4WWK - chains C and D of the 4 polymer chains in the assembly; structure by X-ray diffraction, 3.10 A resolution.

== Chain C ==
Name: Antigen-presenting glycoprotein CD1d
From: Homo sapiens
UniProt: P15813 (CD1D_HUMAN); residues 3-277 here correspond to UniProt positions 21-295 (UniProt number = residue number + 18)
Sequence (278 residues; each row starts with the number of its first residue; numbering starts at 0):
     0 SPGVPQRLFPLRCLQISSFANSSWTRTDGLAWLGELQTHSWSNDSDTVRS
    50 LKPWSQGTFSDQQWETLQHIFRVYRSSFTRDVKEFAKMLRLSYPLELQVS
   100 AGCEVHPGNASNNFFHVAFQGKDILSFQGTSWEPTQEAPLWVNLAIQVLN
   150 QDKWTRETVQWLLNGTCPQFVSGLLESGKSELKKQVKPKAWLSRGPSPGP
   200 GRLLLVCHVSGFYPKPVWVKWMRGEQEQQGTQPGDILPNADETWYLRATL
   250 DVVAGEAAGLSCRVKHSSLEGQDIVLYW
Not modelled in the structure: 0-7
Disulfide bonds: Cys102-Cys166
Covalent attachments: N-acetylglucosamine (NAG) linked to Asn20, Asn42
Differences from the reference sequence: expression tag (0-2)
Ligand contacts: pbs-44 (JLS; (15Z)-N-[(2S,3S,4R)-1-(alpha-D-galactopyranosyloxy)-3,4-dihydroxyoctadecan-2-yl]tetracos-15-enamide): Leu10, Cys12, Leu13, Gln14, Gly28, Leu29, Ala30, His38, Trp40, Val47, Trp63, Leu66, Ile69, Phe70, Val72, Tyr73, Ser76, Phe77, Asp80, Val81, Phe84, Ala85, Leu90, Leu94, Leu96, Val98, Ala100, Phe114, Val116, Phe118, Ile123, Leu124, Trp131, Trp140, Leu148, Asp151, Trp153, Thr154, Thr157, Val158, Leu161, Thr165, Cys166, Phe169
Curated features (UniProtKB/Swiss-Prot):
  - binding site (a D-galactosylceramide): Asp80, Asp151 to Thr154
  - glycosylation (N-linked (GlcNAc...) asparagine): Asn20, Asn42, Asn108, Asn163

== Chain D ==
Name: Beta-2-microglobulin
From: Homo sapiens
UniProt: P61769 (B2MG_HUMAN); residues -19 to 99 here correspond to UniProt positions 1-119 (UniProt number = residue number + 20)
Sequence (119 residues; each row starts with the number of its first residue; numbers below 1 keep their minus sign (Met-19 is residue -19)):
   -19 MSRSVALAVLALLSLSGLEAIQRTPKIQVYSRHPAENGKSNFLNCYVSGF
    31 HPSDIEVDLLKNGERIEKVEHSDLSFSKDWSFYLLYYTEFTPTEKDEYAC
    81 RVNHVTLSQPKIVKWDRDM
Not modelled in the structure: -19 to 0
Disulfide bonds: Cys25-Cys80
Curated features (UniProtKB/Swiss-Prot):
  - modified residue: Gln2 (Pyrrolidone carboxylic acid)
  - glycosylation: Ile1 (N-linked (Glc) (glycation) isoleucine), Lys19 (N-linked (Glc) (glycation) lysine), Lys41 (N-linked (Glc) (glycation) lysine), Lys48 (N-linked (Glc) (glycation) lysine), Lys58 (N-linked (Glc) (glycation) lysine), Lys91 (N-linked (Glc) (glycation) lysine), Lys94 (N-linked (Glc) (glycation) lysine)

== How chain C and chain D interact ==
Residue-residue contacts (55; chain C residue first):
  Leu13(C) - Ser55(D)
  Leu13(C) - Phe56(D)
  Gln14(C) - Phe56(D)
  Ile15(C) - Leu54(D)
  Ile15(C) - Phe56(D)  hydrophobic
  Ile15(C) - Phe62(D)  hydrophobic
  Leu29(C) - Leu54(D)
  Leu29(C) - Ser55(D)
  Trp31(C) - Ser55(D)
  Trp31(C) - Tyr63(D)
  Gln36(C) - Asp53(D)  hydrogen bond
  Ser39(C) - Asp53(D)  hydrogen bond
  Glu95(C) - Pro32(D)
  Glu95(C) - Ser33(D)  hydrogen bond
  Glu95(C) - Phe62(D)
  Gln97(C) - His31(D)  hydrogen bond
  Gln97(C) - Phe56(D)
  Gln97(C) - Trp60(D)  hydrogen bond (side chain-backbone)
  Gln97(C) - Phe62(D)
  Val98(C) - Phe56(D)
  Ser99(C) - Trp60(D)
  His115(C) - Trp60(D)
  Ala117(C) - Trp60(D)  hydrophobic
  Gln119(C) - Gln2(D)  hydrogen bond (backbone-side chain)
  Gln119(C) - His31(D)
  Gly120(C) - Arg3(D)  hydrogen bond (backbone-side chain)
  Gly120(C) - His31(D)
  Gly120(C) - Trp60(D)
  Asp122(C) - Trp60(D)  hydrogen bond
  Trp190(C) - Pro14(D)
  Ser192(C) - Asp98(D)  hydrogen bond (side chain-backbone)
  Arg193(C) - Asp98(D)
  Pro195(C) - Met99(D)
  His207(C) - Asp98(D)  hydrogen bond (side chain-backbone)
  Ser209(C) - Arg12(D)  hydrogen bond (side chain-backbone)
  Gly210(C) - Arg12(D)
  Asp234(C) - Lys6(D)  salt bridge
  Asp234(C) - Gln8(D)
  Leu236(C) - Gln8(D)
  Leu236(C) - Tyr10(D)
  Leu236(C) - Tyr26(D)  hydrophobic
  Pro237(C) - Tyr10(D)  hydrogen bond (backbone-side chain)
  Pro237(C) - Tyr26(D)
  Pro237(C) - Leu65(D)
  Asn238(C) - Tyr10(D)
  Asn238(C) - Arg12(D)
  Asn238(C) - Asn24(D)
  Asn238(C) - Leu65(D)
  Ala239(C) - Leu65(D)
  Ala239(C) - Tyr67(D)  hydrophobic
  Asp240(C) - Arg12(D)  salt bridge
  Thr242(C) - Arg12(D)
  Tyr244(C) - Tyr10(D)  hydrophobic
  Arg246(C) - Met99(D)
  Thr248(C) - Met99(D)
Other interface residues (no listed pair), chain C (36 interface residues in all): Ser17, Val116, Val205
Other interface residues (no listed pair), chain D (25 interface residues in all): His13, Asp59

== Overview ==
36 residues of chain C face 25 of chain D across their interface; the contacts include 12 hydrogen bonds and 2
salt bridges. Polar contacts include Asp234(C)-Lys6(D), Asp240(C)-Arg12(D) and Gln36(C)-Asp53(D). Chain C
binds pbs-44. N-acetylglucosamine is covalently linked to Asn20(C) and Asn42(C).
Chain C is Antigen-presenting glycoprotein CD1d and chain D is Beta-2-microglobulin, both from Homo sapiens;
the structure, Crystal structure of human TCR Alpha Chain-TRAV12-3, Beta Chain-TRBV6-5, Antigen-presenting
molecule CD1d, and Beta-2-microglobulin, was determined by X-ray diffraction, deposited together with 4WW1 and
4WW2.
